5L5B - chains S and T of the 28 polymer chains in the assembly; structure by X-ray diffraction, 2.80 A resolution.

== Chain S ==
Protein: Proteasome subunit alpha type-6
From: Saccharomyces cerevisiae (strain ATCC 204508 / S288c)
Notes: EC 3.4.25.1
UniProt: P40302 (PSA6_YEAST); residues 0-233 here correspond to UniProt positions 1-234 (UniProt number = residue number + 1)
Sequence (234 residues; row label = number of the first residue in the row; numbering starts at 0):
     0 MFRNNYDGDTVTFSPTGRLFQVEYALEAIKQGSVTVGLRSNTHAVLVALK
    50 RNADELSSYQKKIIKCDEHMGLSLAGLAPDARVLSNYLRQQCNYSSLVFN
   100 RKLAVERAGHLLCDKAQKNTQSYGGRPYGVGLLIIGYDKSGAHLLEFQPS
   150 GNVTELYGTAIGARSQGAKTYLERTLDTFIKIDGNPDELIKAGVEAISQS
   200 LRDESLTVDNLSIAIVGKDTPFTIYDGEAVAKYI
Not modelled in the structure: 0-2
Curated features (UniProtKB/Swiss-Prot):
  - modified residue: Ser13 (Phosphoserine)
  - cross-link: Lys190 (Glycyl lysine isopeptide (Lys-Gly) (interchain with G-Cter in ubiquitin))

== Chain T ==
Protein: Probable proteasome subunit alpha type-7
From: Saccharomyces cerevisiae (strain ATCC 204508 / S288c)
Notes: EC 3.4.25.1
UniProt: P21242 (PSA7_YEAST); residues -3 to 284 here correspond to UniProt positions 1-288 (UniProt number = residue number + 4)
Sequence (288 residues; row label = number of the first residue in the row; numbers below 1 keep their minus sign (Met-3 is residue -3)):
    -3 MTSIGTGYDLSNSVFSPDGRNFQVEYAVKAVENGTTSIGIKCNDGVVFAV
    47 EKLITSKLLVPQKNVKIQVVDRHIGCVYSGLIPDGRHLVNRGREEAASFK
    97 KLYKTPIPIPAFADRLGQYVQAHTLYNSVRPFGVSTIFGGVDKNGAHLYM
   147 LEPSGSYWGYKGAATGKGRQSAKAELEKLVDHHPEGLSAREAVKQAAKII
   197 YLAHEDNKEKDFELEISWCSLSETNGLHKFVKGDLLQEAIDFAQKEINGD
   247 DDEDEDDSDNVMSSDDENAPVATNANATTDQEGDIHLE
Not modelled in the structure: -3 to 1, 245-284
Curated features (UniProtKB/Swiss-Prot):
  - modified residue: Thr-2 (N-acetylthreonine)

== How chain S and chain T interact ==
Contacting residue pairs (58; chain S residue first):
  Asn4(S) - Leu6(T)
  Tyr5(S) - Asp5(T)  hydrogen bond
  Tyr5(S) - Leu6(T)  hydrophobic
  Val10(S) - Val125(T)
  Val10(S) - Arg126(T)
  Thr11(S) - Leu6(T)
  Thr11(S) - Gln19(T)
  Phe12(S) - Gln19(T)
  Phe12(S) - Tyr22(T)
  Phe12(S) - Ala23(T)  hydrophobic
  Phe12(S) - Leu77(T)  hydrophobic
  Phe12(S) - Arg126(T)
  Phe12(S) - Pro127(T)
  Ser13(S) - Tyr22(T)
  Pro14(S) - Tyr22(T)  hydrophobic
  Pro14(S) - Lys25(T)
  Thr15(S) - Lys25(T)
  Gly16(S) - Tyr22(T)
  Gly16(S) - Lys25(T)
  Gly16(S) - Ala26(T)
  Leu18(S) - Leu77(T)  hydrophobic
  Leu18(S) - Arg126(T)
  His109(S) - Arg82(T)
  Cys112(S) - Arg82(T)
  Asp113(S) - Arg82(T)  salt bridge
  Asp113(S) - Asn86(T)
  Gln116(S) - Pro79(T)
  Gln116(S) - Asp80(T)
  Gln116(S) - His83(T)  hydrogen bond
  Thr119(S) - Arg126(T)  hydrogen bond (backbone-side chain)
  Gln120(S) - His119(T)
  Gln120(S) - Val125(T)
  Gln120(S) - Arg126(T)  hydrogen bond (backbone-backbone)
  Gln120(S) - Phe128(T)
  Ser121(S) - Ser124(T)
  Tyr122(S) - Ser124(T)  hydrogen bond (backbone-backbone)
  Ser149(S) - Pro79(T)
  Gly150(S) - Pro79(T)
  Asn151(S) - Pro79(T)
  Thr153(S) - Leu55(T)
  Thr153(S) - Asn60(T)
  Glu154(S) - Leu55(T)
  Glu154(S) - Val56(T)  hydrogen bond (backbone-backbone)
  Glu154(S) - Lys59(T)
  Glu154(S) - Asn60(T)  hydrogen bond (backbone-side chain)
  Leu155(S) - Leu54(T)
  Leu155(S) - Leu55(T)
  Leu155(S) - Val56(T)
  Tyr156(S) - Leu54(T)  hydrogen bond (backbone-backbone)
  Tyr156(S) - Leu55(T)
  Tyr156(S) - Val56(T)
  Tyr156(S) - Pro57(T)
  Gly157(S) - Leu54(T)
  Lys168(S) - Leu54(T)
  Leu171(S) - Leu54(T)
  Glu172(S) - Ser52(T)  hydrogen bond
  Glu172(S) - Lys53(T)
  Leu175(S) - Lys53(T)
Other interface residues (no listed pair), chain S (35 interface residues in all): Thr9, Arg38, Glu105, Val152, Phe178
Other interface residues (no listed pair), chain T (30 interface residues in all): Ile78, Asn123, Gly129

== Overview ==
35 residues of chain S face 30 of chain T across their interface; the contacts include 9 hydrogen bonds and 1
salt bridge. Polar pairs include Asp113(S)-Arg82(T), Tyr5(S)-Asp5(T) and Gln116(S)-His83(T).
Here chain S is Proteasome subunit alpha type-6 and chain T is Probable proteasome subunit alpha type-7, both
from Saccharomyces cerevisiae (strain ATCC 204508 / S288c). Entry 5L5B (Yeast 20S proteasome with human beta5i
(1-138) and human beta6 (97-111; 118-133)) was determined by X-ray diffraction, deposited together with 5L52,
5L54, 5L55, 5L5A, 5L5D, 5L5E and 30 further entries.
